Entry 7SK9 (electron microscopy, 3.70 A resolution); this record covers chains A and E of the 3 polymer chains in the assembly.

[Chain A]
Protein: Atypical chemokine receptor 3
From: Homo sapiens
UniProt: P25106 (ACKR3_HUMAN); residue numbers follow UniProt; this construct covers 2-362
Amino-acid sequence (393 residues; each row starts with the number of its first residue; numbers below 1 keep their minus sign (Gly-1 is residue -1)):
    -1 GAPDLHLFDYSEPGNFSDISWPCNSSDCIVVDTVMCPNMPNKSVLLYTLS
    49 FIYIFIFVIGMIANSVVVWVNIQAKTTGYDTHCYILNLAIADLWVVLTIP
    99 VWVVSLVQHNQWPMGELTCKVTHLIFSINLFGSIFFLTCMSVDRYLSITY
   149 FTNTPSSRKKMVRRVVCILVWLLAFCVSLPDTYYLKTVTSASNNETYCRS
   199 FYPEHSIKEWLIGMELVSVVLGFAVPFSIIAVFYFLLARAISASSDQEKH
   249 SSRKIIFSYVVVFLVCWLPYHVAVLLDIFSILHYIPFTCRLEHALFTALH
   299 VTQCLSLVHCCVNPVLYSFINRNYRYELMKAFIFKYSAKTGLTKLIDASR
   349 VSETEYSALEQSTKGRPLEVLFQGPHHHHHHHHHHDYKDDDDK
Not modelled in the structure: -1 to 39, 187-194, 330-391
Construct notes: cloning artifact (-1 to 1); expression tag (363-391)
Curated features (UniProtKB/Swiss-Prot):
  - region: Tyr324 to Lys362 (C-terminal cytoplasmic tail)
  - modified residue (Phosphoserine): Ser347, Ser350, Ser355
  - glycosylation (N-linked (GlcNAc...) asparagine): Asn13, Asn22, Asn39
  - natural variant: Val258 (V258M: In OCABSN)
  - mutagenesis: Ser145 (S145A: Does not result in CXCL12-inducible chemotaxis, calcium mobilization or ERK activation, and has no effect on CXCR7-mediated CXCL12 degradation; when associated with V-147), Thr147 (T147V: Does not result in CXCL12-inducible chemotaxis, calcium mobilization or ERK activation, and has no effect on CXCR7-mediated CXCL12 degradation; when associated with A-145)
Disulfides: Cys117-Cys196
Small-molecule neighbours: GJ9 ((1R)-4-[7-(3-carboxypropoxy)-6-methylquinolin-8-yl]-1-{[2-(4-hydroxypiperidin-1-yl)-1,3-thiazol-4-yl]methyl}-1,4-diazepan-1-ium): Tyr51, Trp100, Ser103, Leu104, Asn108, His121, Phe124, Ser125, Leu128, Phe129, Ile132, Ser216, Gly220, Trp265, Tyr268, His269, His298, Gln301, Ser304, Leu305
Reported in the primary citation:
  - binding site for GJ9: His269
  - conformationally variable residues (helix shift, side-chain flip): His121, Met212 to Leu219, Gln301
  - mutagenesis - W100A, F124A, D179A, R197A, E213A, D275A, Y315A: decreased signaling (citing earlier work)
  - mutagenesis - Y268A, Q301A: decreased signaling
  - specificity-determining residues: Ser216, Leu305 (proposed by the authors, not directly observed)
  - mutagenesis - Y268A, Q301A: increased signaling (constitutive activity)
  - mutagenesis - Y257L: decreased signaling in response to constitutive

[Chain E]
Protein: CID24 Fab light chain
From: Homo sapiens
Notes: antibody fragment or engineered binder
Amino-acid sequence (215 residues; row label = number of the first residue in the row):
     1 SDIQMTQSPSSLSASVGDRVTITCRASQSVSSAVAWYQQKPGKAPKLLIY
    51 SASSLYSGVPSRFSGSRSGTDFTLTISSLQPEDFATYYCQQSYYYPITFG
   101 QGTKVEIKRTVAAPSVFIFPPSDSQLKSGTASVVCLLNNFYPREAKVQWK
   151 VDNALQSGNSQESVTEQDSKDSTYSLSSTLTLSKADYEKHKVYACEVTHQ
   201 GLSSPVTKSFNRGEC
Not modelled in the structure: 1, 214-215
Disulfides: Cys24-Cys89, Cys135-Cys195

[Interface between chain A and chain E]
Residue-residue contacts - 9 pairs, chain A then chain E:
  Gly76(A) with Ser32(E); Ser51(E), hydrogen bond (backbone-side chain); Ala52(E)
  Asn151(A) with Tyr95(E), hydrogen bond
  Pro153(A) with Tyr93(E)
  Ser154(A) with Tyr93(E)
  Ser155(A) with Tyr93(E); Tyr94(E)
  Lys158(A) with Tyr93(E)
Also at the interface, not in a pair above, chain A (7 interface residues in all): Thr75
Also at the interface, not in a pair above, chain E (7 interface residues in all): Ser53

[Overview]
Chain A and chain E each contribute 7 residues to their interface; the contacts include 2 hydrogen bonds.
Polar pairs include Gly76(A)-Ser51(E) and Asn151(A)-Tyr95(E). Chain A binds compound GJ9. The paper reports a
binding site for GJ9 at His269(A); W100A, F124A and D179A of chain A, among others, reduce signaling; 10
substitutions were tested in all.
Here chain A is Atypical chemokine receptor 3 and chain E is CID24 Fab light chain, both from Homo sapiens.
Entry 7SK9 (Cryo-EM structure of human ACKR3 in complex with a small molecule partial agonist CCX662, and an
...) was determined by electron microscopy, deposited together with 7SK3, 7SK4, 7SK5, 7SK6, 7SK7 and 7SK8.
